1ND2 - chains C and D of the 4 polymer chains in the assembly; structure by X-ray diffraction, 2.50 A resolution.

== Chain C ==
Name: coat protein VP3
Organism: Human rhinovirus 16
UniProt: Q82122 (POLG_HRV16); residues 1-238 here correspond to UniProt positions 331-568 (UniProt number = residue number + 330)
Chain sequence (238 residues; each row starts with the number of its first residue):
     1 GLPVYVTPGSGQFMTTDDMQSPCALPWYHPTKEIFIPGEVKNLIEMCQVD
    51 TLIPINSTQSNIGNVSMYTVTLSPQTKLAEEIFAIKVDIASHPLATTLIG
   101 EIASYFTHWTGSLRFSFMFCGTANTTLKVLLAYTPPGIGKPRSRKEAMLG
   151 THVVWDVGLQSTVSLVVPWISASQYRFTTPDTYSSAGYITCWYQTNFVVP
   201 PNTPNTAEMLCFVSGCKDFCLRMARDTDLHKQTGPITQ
Curated features (UniProtKB/Swiss-Prot):
  - region: P235 to Q238 (Amphipathic alpha-helix)

== Chain D ==
Name: coat protein VP4
Organism: Human rhinovirus 16
UniProt: Q82122 (POLG_HRV16); residues 1-68 here correspond to UniProt positions 2-69 (UniProt number = residue number + 1)
Chain sequence (68 residues; row label = number of the first residue in the row):
     1 GAQVSRQNVGTHSTQNMVSNGSSLNYFNINYFKDAASSGASRLDFSQDPS
    51 KFTDPVKDVLEKGIPTLQ
Unresolved in the structure: 8-22, 45-68
Curated features (UniProtKB/Swiss-Prot):
  - site: Q68 (Cleavage)
  - lipidation: G1 (N-myristoyl glycine)

== Interface between chain C and chain D ==
Residue-residue contacts - 17 pairs, chain C then chain D:
  D18(C) - G39(D)
  D18(C) - A40(D)  hydrogen bond (side chain-backbone)
  Q20(C) - I29(D)  hydrogen bond (side chain-backbone)
  Q20(C) - N30(D)
  Q20(C) - Y31(D)  hydrogen bond (side chain-backbone)
  Q20(C) - F32(D)
  Q20(C) - S37(D)
  Q20(C) - S38(D)
  Q20(C) - G39(D)
  S21(C) - F32(D)
  S21(C) - S37(D)  hydrogen bond (backbone-side chain)
  P22(C) - F32(D)
  P22(C) - S37(D)
  C23(C) - D34(D)
  C23(C) - S37(D)  hydrogen bond (backbone-side chain)
  P26(C) - D34(D)
  W27(C) - D34(D)
Interface residues without a listed pair, chain C (8 interface residues in all): M19
Interface residues without a listed pair, chain D (10 interface residues in all): A36

== In short ==
Chain C and chain D form an interface of 8 and 10 residues respectively; the contacts include 5 hydrogen
bonds. Polar pairs include D18(C)-A40(D), Q20(C)-I29(D) and Q20(C)-Y31(D).
Here chain C is coat protein VP3 and chain D is coat protein VP4, both from Human rhinovirus 16. Entry 1ND2
(The structure of Rhinovirus 16) was determined by X-ray diffraction (same publication as 1NA1, 1NCQ, 1NCR and
1ND3).
